PDB entry 1K5M | X-ray diffraction, 2.70 A resolution | chains A and B of the 4 polymer chains in the assembly

Chain A:
Name: Coat protein VP1 (P1D)
Organism: Human rhinovirus 14
UniProt: P03303 (POLG_HRV14); residues 1001-1289 here correspond to UniProt positions 568-856 (UniProt number = residue number - 433)
Amino-acid sequence (289 residues; row label = number of the first residue in the row):
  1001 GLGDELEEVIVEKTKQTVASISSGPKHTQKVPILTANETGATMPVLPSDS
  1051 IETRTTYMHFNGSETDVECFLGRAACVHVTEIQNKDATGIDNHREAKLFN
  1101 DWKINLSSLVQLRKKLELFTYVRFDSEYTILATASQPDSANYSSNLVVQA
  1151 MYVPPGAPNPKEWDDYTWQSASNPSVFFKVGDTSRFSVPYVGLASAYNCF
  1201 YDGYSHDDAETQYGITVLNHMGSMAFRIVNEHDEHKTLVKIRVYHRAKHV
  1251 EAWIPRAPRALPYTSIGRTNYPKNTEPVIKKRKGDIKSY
Disordered / not traced: 1001-1006
Residues lining bound ligands: sphingosine (SPH): Ile1104, Leu1106, Ser1107, Leu1116, Val1122, Phe1124, Ser1126, Tyr1128, Tyr1152, Pro1174, Ser1175, Val1176, Phe1186, Val1188, Val1191, Tyr1197, Asn1198, Cys1199, Met1221, Met1224

Chain B:
Name: CHIMERA OF HRV14 COAT PROTEIN VP2 (P1B) AND the V3 loop of HIV-1 gp120
Organism: Human rhinovirus 14
UniProt: chimeric construct of P03303, P05877: residues 1301-1459 from P03303 (POLG_HRV14) positions 70-228 (UniProt number = residue number - 1231); residues 1463-1474 from P05877 positions 314-325 (UniProt number = residue number - 1149); residues 1475-1577 from P03303 (POLG_HRV14) positions 229-331 (UniProt number = residue number - 1246)
Amino-acid sequence (277 residues; numbered 1301 to 1577; the number before each row is that of its first residue):
  1301 SPNVEACGYSDRVQQITLGNSTITTQEAANAVVCYAEWPEYLPDVDASDV
  1351 NKTSKPDTSVCRFYTLDSKTWTTGSKGWCWKLPDALKDMGVFGQNMFFHS
  1401 LGRSGYTVHVQCNATKFHSGCLLVVVIPEHQLASHEGGNVSVKYTFTHPG
  1451 ERGIDLSSAADTIGPGRAFYTTKNNEVGGPVKDVIYNMNGTLLGNLLIFP
  1501 HQFINLRTNNTATIVIPYINSVPIDSMTRHNNVSLMVIPIAPLTVPTGAT
  1551 PSLPITVTIAPMCTEFSGIRSKSIVPQ
Disordered / not traced: 1301-1307
Construct notes: linker (1460-1462)

Chain A / chain B interface:
Contacting residue pairs (87; chain A residue first):
  Asn1037(A) with Phe1503(B)
  Glu1038(A) with Gln1502(B); Phe1503(B), hydrogen bond (backbone-backbone); Asn1505(B), hydrogen bond; Thr1508(B), hydrogen bond; Asn1509(B)
  Thr1039(A) with Ala1329(B); Val1332(B); His1501(B); Gln1502(B), hydrogen bond (backbone-side chain)
  Gly1040(A) with His1501(B)
  Thr1120(A) with Glu1429(B)
  Tyr1121(A) with Glu1429(B), hydrogen bond; Ile1519(B); Asn1520(B); Ser1521(B)
  Ala1194(A) with Ser1521(B); Val1522(B), hydrophobic
  Ser1195(A) with Ser1521(B), hydrogen bond (backbone-backbone)
  Ala1196(A) with Ser1521(B)
  Asn1198(A) with Glu1429(B); Ser1521(B), hydrogen bond
  Phe1200(A) with Glu1429(B); Gln1431(B)
  Tyr1201(A) with Glu1429(B); Gln1431(B), hydrogen bond (backbone-side chain); His1530(B)
  Asp1202(A) with Lys1381(B), salt bridge; Glu1429(B), hydrogen bond (backbone-side chain); His1430(B); Thr1447(B); His1530(B); Asn1531(B), hydrogen bond (backbone-backbone)
  Gly1203(A) with Arg1529(B)
  Tyr1204(A) with Tyr1444(B); His1448(B); Thr1528(B); Arg1529(B), hydrogen bond (backbone-backbone)
  Ser1205(A) with Arg1529(B)
  His1206(A) with Pro1576(B)
  Tyr1213(A) with His1430(B); Gln1431(B); Leu1432(B), hydrogen bond (side chain-backbone); Val1442(B); Thr1447(B)
  Gly1214(A) with Gln1431(B)
  Ile1215(A) with Gln1431(B), hydrogen bond (backbone-side chain)
  Ile1254(A) with Tyr1335(B); Pro1428(B), hydrophobic
  Pro1255(A) with Ile1498(B); Phe1499(B)
  Arg1256(A) with Pro1428(B), hydrogen bond (side chain-backbone); Glu1429(B), hydrogen bond (side chain-backbone); Ile1498(B); Phe1499(B)
  Ala1257(A) with Thr1491(B); Asn1495(B); Ile1498(B)
  Pro1258(A) with Thr1491(B); Asn1495(B)
  Arg1259(A) with Asn1489(B), hydrogen bond (side chain-backbone); Gly1490(B); Thr1491(B)
  Ala1260(A) with Gly1490(B), hydrogen bond (backbone-backbone); Leu1492(B), hydrophobic
  Leu1261(A) with Tyr1486(B), hydrophobic; Gly1490(B), hydrogen bond (backbone-backbone)
  Thr1264(A) with Gly1438(B), hydrogen bond (side chain-backbone)
  Ser1265(A) with Gly1438(B), hydrogen bond (side chain-backbone)
  Gly1267(A) with Gln1431(B), hydrogen bond (backbone-side chain)
  Arg1268(A) with Asn1439(B), hydrogen bond (side chain-backbone); Val1440(B); Ser1441(B)
  Thr1269(A) with Gln1431(B), hydrogen bond (side chain-backbone); Leu1432(B); Ala1433(B), hydrogen bond (side chain-backbone); Asn1489(B)
  Asn1270(A) with Ala1433(B); Ser1434(B), hydrogen bond (side chain-backbone); Gly1437(B); Gly1438(B); Val1440(B), hydrogen bond (side chain-backbone)
  Tyr1271(A) with Val1481(B); Asp1483(B), hydrogen bond; Tyr1486(B); Gly1490(B)
  Val1278(A) with Leu1492(B), hydrophobic
Interface residues without a listed pair, chain A (39 interface residues in all): Gln1212, Pro1277, Ile1279
Interface residues without a listed pair, chain B (49 interface residues in all): Asn1330, Ile1427, Met1488, Val1575

Summary:
39 residues of chain A and 49 residues of chain B are in contact, with 27 hydrogen bonds and 1 salt bridge.
Among the polar pairs are Asp1202(A)-Lys1381(B), Glu1038(A)-Asn1505(B) and Glu1038(A)-Thr1508(B). Chain A
binds sphingosine.
Here chain A is Coat protein VP1 (P1D) and chain B is CHIMERA OF HRV14 COAT PROTEIN VP2 (P1B) AND the V3 loop
of HIV-1 gp120, both from Human rhinovirus 14. Entry 1K5M (Crystal Structure of a Human Rhinovirus Type
14:Human Immunodeficiency Virus Type 1 V3 Loop Chimeric Virus ...) was determined by X-ray diffraction.
